Entry 6C04 (electron microscopy, 3.27 A resolution); this record covers chains C and D of the 11 polymer chains in the assembly.

[Chain C]
Molecule: DNA-directed RNA polymerase subunit beta
From: Mycobacterium tuberculosis
Notes: EC 2.7.7.6
UniProtKB: V9Z879 (V9Z879_MYCTX); residues 7-1178 here correspond to UniProt positions 1-1172 (UniProt number = residue number - 6)
Sequence (1179 residues; each row starts with the number of its first residue):
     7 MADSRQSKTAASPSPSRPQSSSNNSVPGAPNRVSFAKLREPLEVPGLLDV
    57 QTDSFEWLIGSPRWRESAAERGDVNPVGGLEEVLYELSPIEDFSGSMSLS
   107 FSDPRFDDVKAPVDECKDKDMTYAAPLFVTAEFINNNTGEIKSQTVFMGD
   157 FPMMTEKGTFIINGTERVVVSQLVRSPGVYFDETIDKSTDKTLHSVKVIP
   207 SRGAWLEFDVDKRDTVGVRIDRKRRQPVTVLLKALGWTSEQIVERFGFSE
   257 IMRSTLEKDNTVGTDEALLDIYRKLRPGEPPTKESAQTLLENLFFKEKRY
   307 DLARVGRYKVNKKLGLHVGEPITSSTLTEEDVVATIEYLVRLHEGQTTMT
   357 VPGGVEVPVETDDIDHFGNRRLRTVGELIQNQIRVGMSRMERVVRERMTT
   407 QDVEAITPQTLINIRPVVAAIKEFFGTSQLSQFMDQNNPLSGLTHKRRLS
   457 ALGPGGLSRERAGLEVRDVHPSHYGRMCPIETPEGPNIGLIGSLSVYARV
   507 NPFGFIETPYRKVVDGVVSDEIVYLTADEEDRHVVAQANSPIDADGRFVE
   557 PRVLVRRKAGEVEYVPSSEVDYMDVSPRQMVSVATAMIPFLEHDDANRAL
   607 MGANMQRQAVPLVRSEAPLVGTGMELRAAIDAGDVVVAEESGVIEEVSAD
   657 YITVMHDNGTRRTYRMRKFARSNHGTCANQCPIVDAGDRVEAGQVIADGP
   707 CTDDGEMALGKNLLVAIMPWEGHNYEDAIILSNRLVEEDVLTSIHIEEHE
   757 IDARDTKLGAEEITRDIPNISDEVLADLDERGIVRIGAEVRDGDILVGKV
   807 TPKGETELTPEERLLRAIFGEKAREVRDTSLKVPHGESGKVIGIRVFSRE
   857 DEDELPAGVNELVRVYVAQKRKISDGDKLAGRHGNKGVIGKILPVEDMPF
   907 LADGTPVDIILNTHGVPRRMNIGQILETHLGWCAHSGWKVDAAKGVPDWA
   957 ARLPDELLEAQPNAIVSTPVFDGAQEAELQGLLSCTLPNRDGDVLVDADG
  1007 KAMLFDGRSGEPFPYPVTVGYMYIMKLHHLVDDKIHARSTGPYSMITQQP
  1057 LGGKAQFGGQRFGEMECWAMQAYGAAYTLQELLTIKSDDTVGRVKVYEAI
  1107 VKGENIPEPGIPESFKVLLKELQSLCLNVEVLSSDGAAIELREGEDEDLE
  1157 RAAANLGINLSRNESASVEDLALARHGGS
Disordered / not traced: 7-29, 1141-1185
Differences from the reference sequence: expression tag (1179-1185)

[Chain D]
Molecule: DNA-directed RNA polymerase subunit beta'
From: Mycobacterium tuberculosis
Notes: EC 2.7.7.6
UniProtKB: A0A045J9E2 (A0A045J9E2_MYCTX); numbering as in UniProt (aligned over 1-1316)
Sequence (1326 residues; row label = number of the first residue in the row; numbers below 1 keep their minus sign (Gly-1 is residue -1)):
    -1 GAMLDVNFFDELRIGLATAEDIRQWSYGEVKKPETINYRTLKPEKDGLFC
    49 EKIFGPTRDWECYCGKYKRVRFKGIICERCGVEVTRAKVRRERMGHIELA
    99 APVTHIWYFKGVPSRLGYLLDLAPKDLEKIIYFAAYVITSVDEEMRHNEL
   149 STLEAEMAVERKAVEDQRDGELEARAQKLEADLAELEAEGAKADARRKVR
   199 DGGEREMRQIRDRAQRELDRLEDIWSTFTKLAPKQLIVDENLYRELVDRY
   249 GEYFTGAMGAESIQKLIENFDIDAEAESLRDVIRNGKGQKKLRALKRLKV
   299 VAAFQQSGNSPMGMVLDAVPVIPPELRPMVQLDGGRFATSDLNDLYRRVI
   349 NRNNRLKRLIDLGAPEIIVNNEKRMLQESVDALFDNGRRGRPVTGPGNRP
   399 LKSLSDLLKGKQGRFRQNLLGKRVDYSGRSVIVVGPQLKLHQCGLPKLMA
   449 LELFKPFVMKRLVDLNHAQNIKSAKRMVERQRPQVWDVLEEVIAEHPVLL
   499 NRAPTLHRLGIQAFEPMLVEGKAIQLHPLVCEAFNADFDGDQMAVHLPLS
   549 AEAQAEARILMLSSNNILSPASGRPLAMPRLDMVTGLYYLTTEVPGDTGE
   599 YQPASGDHPETGVYSSPAEAIMAADRGVLSVRAKIKVRLTQLRPPVEIEA
   649 ELFGHSGWQPGDAWMAETTLGRVMFNELLPLGYPFVNKQMHKKVQAAIIN
   699 DLAERYPMIVVAQTVDKLKDAGFYWATRSGVTVSMADVLVPPRKKEILDH
   749 YEERADKVEKQFQRGALNHDERNEALVEIWKEATDEVGQALREHYPDDNP
   799 IITIVDSGATGNFTQTRTLAGMKGLVTNPKGEFIPRPVKSSFREGLTVLE
   849 YFINTHGARKGLADTALRTADSGYLTRRLVDVSQDVIVREHDCQTERGIV
   899 VELAERAPDGTLIRDPYIETSAYARTLGTDAVDEAGNVIVERGQDLGDPE
   949 IDALLAAGITQVKVRSVLTCATSTGVCATCYGRSMATGKLVDIGEAVGIV
   999 AAQSIGEPGTQLTMRTFHQGGVGEDITGGLPRVQELFEARVPRGKAPIAD
  1049 VTGRVRLEDGERFYKITIVPDDGGEEVVYDKISKRQRLRVFKHEDGSERV
  1099 LSDGDHVEVGQQLMEGSADPHEVLRVQGPREVQIHLVREVQEVYRAQGVS
  1149 IHDKHIEVIVRQMLRRVTIIDSGSTEFLPGSLIDRAEFEAENRRVVAEGG
  1199 EPAAGRPVLMGITKASLATDSWLSAASFQETTRVLTDAAINCRSDKLNGL
  1249 KENVIIGKLIPAGTGINRYRNIAVQPTEEARAAAYTIPSYEDQYYSPDFG
  1299 AATGAAVPLDDYGYSDYRHHHHHHHH
Disordered / not traced: 1013-1023, 1091-1096, 1283-1324
Differences from the reference sequence: expression tag (-1 to 0, 1317-1324)
Metal / ion sites: Zn2+ site 1: Cys60, Cys62, Cys75, Cys78; Mg2+: Asp535, Asp537, Asp539; Zn2+ site 2: Cys891, Cys968, Cys975, Cys978

[How chain C and chain D interact]
Residue-residue contacts - 301 pairs, chain C then chain D:
  Leu470(C) - Ala861(D)  hydrophobic
  Arg473(C) - Arg857(D)  hydrogen bond (backbone-side chain)
  Asp474(C) - Pro827(D)
  Val475(C) - Pro827(D)
  Val475(C) - His854(D)  hydrogen bond (backbone-side chain)
  Val475(C) - Arg857(D)
  His476(C) - Phe850(D)
  Pro477(C) - Phe850(D)
  Tyr480(C) - Val846(D)
  Cys484(C) - Arg857(D)
  Pro485(C) - Thr853(D)
  Pro485(C) - Arg857(D)  hydrogen bond (backbone-side chain)
  Ile486(C) - Tyr849(D)  hydrophobic
  Ile486(C) - Thr853(D)
  Thr488(C) - Arg857(D)
  Ile494(C) - Leu860(D)  hydrophobic
  Gly495(C) - Arg857(D)
  Gln543(C) - Val846(D)
  Gln543(C) - Leu847(D)
  Asn545(C) - Val846(D)
  Arg562(C) - Leu847(D)
  Val568(C) - Arg834(D)
  Val568(C) - Leu847(D)  hydrophobic
  Met586(C) - Val846(D)  hydrophobic
  Leu597(C) - Tyr849(D)
  Glu598(C) - Gly843(D)
  Glu598(C) - Leu844(D)  hydrogen bond (backbone-backbone)
  His599(C) - Phe840(D)  hydrogen bond (side chain-backbone)
  His599(C) - Arg841(D)  hydrogen bond (side chain-backbone)
  His599(C) - Glu842(D)
  His599(C) - Gly843(D)
  Asp600(C) - Phe840(D)
  Asp600(C) - Tyr849(D)  hydrogen bond (backbone-side chain)
  Asp601(C) - Phe840(D)
  Asp601(C) - Tyr849(D)
  Asp601(C) - Asn852(D)
  Ala602(C) - Ala856(D)  hydrophobic
  Asn603(C) - Ala856(D)
  Ala605(C) - Tyr849(D)
  Ile723(C) - Val729(D)
  Ile723(C) - Thr730(D)
  Met724(C) - Thr725(D)
  Pro725(C) - Ala724(D)
  Pro725(C) - Thr725(D)  hydrogen bond (backbone-side chain)
  Pro725(C) - Val729(D)
  Trp726(C) - Thr725(D)
  Glu727(C) - Thr725(D)
  Glu727(C) - Arg726(D)  salt bridge
  Gly728(C) - Pro434(D)
  Gly728(C) - Phe721(D)
  His729(C) - Val432(D)
  His729(C) - Pro434(D)
  Tyr731(C) - Val432(D)  hydrophobic
  Tyr731(C) - Pro526(D)  hydrogen bond (side chain-backbone)
  Tyr731(C) - Phe536(D)
  Tyr731(C) - Arg578(D)
  Tyr731(C) - Asp580(D)
  Tyr731(C) - Phe721(D)  hydrophobic
  Glu732(C) - Ala534(D)
  Glu732(C) - Phe536(D)  hydrogen bond (backbone-backbone)
  Glu732(C) - Arg578(D)  salt bridge
  Glu732(C) - Leu579(D)
  Arg760(C) - Gly332(D)  hydrogen bond (side chain-backbone)
  Lys763(C) - Gly333(D)
  Arg797(C) - Arg478(D)
  Glu813(C) - Glu59(D)
  His841(C) - Glu450(D)  salt bridge
  Asp881(C) - Ala521(D)
  Gly882(C) - Val429(D)
  Gly882(C) - Val431(D)
  Lys884(C) - Asp537(D)
  Val894(C) - Ile430(D)
  Val894(C) - Val431(D)  hydrophobic
  Val894(C) - Phe536(D)  hydrogen bond (backbone-backbone)
  Val894(C) - Gly538(D)
  Ile895(C) - Val431(D)
  Asn918(C) - Asp580(D)
  Thr919(C) - Val729(D)  hydrogen bond (side chain-backbone)
  Thr919(C) - Thr730(D)
  Thr919(C) - Val731(D)
  Thr919(C) - Ile802(D)
  His920(C) - Leu579(D)
  His920(C) - Asp580(D)  salt bridge
  His920(C) - Thr583(D)
  His920(C) - Ile802(D)
  Val922(C) - Val731(D)  hydrophobic
  Arg924(C) - Thr808(D)  hydrogen bond
  Arg924(C) - Gln813(D)
  Met926(C) - Gln813(D)
  Met926(C) - Thr816(D)
  Met926(C) - Leu817(D)  hydrophobic
  Met926(C) - Phe840(D)  hydrophobic
  Ile928(C) - Leu817(D)  hydrophobic
  Ile928(C) - Phe840(D)
  Ile931(C) - Val731(D)
  Ile931(C) - Ser732(D)
  Ile931(C) - Met733(D)
  Leu932(C) - Met733(D)  hydrophobic
  His935(C) - Ser732(D)
  His935(C) - Met733(D)
  Phe977(C) - Thr845(D)
  Glu982(C) - Arg841(D)  salt bridge
  Glu982(C) - Glu842(D)
  Gln986(C) - Met733(D)
  Asp1005(C) - Ser732(D)
  Asp1005(C) - Ala734(D)
  Lys1007(C) - Ser732(D)
  Lys1007(C) - Asp735(D)  salt bridge
  Asp1012(C) - Arg726(D)  salt bridge
  Ser1015(C) - Arg726(D)
  Pro1020(C) - Arg726(D)
  Tyr1021(C) - Tyr587(D)  hydrogen bond
  Tyr1021(C) - Arg630(D)
  Tyr1021(C) - Arg726(D)
  Tyr1021(C) - Ser727(D)
  Tyr1021(C) - Gly728(D)
  Pro1022(C) - Thr730(D)
  Val1023(C) - Thr730(D)
  Thr1024(C) - Val731(D)  hydrogen bond (side chain-backbone)
  Thr1024(C) - Ser732(D)
  Val1037(C) - Val429(D)  hydrophobic
  Val1037(C) - Lys520(D)
  Asp1038(C) - Lys520(D)  salt bridge
  Lys1040(C) - Arg427(D)
  Ile1041(C) - Arg427(D)
  His1042(C) - Gly426(D)
  His1042(C) - Arg427(D)  hydrogen bond (backbone-backbone)
  His1042(C) - Met447(D)
  Ala1043(C) - Ser425(D)
  Ala1043(C) - Gly426(D)
  Ala1043(C) - Met447(D)  hydrophobic
  Ala1043(C) - Glu450(D)
  Arg1044(C) - Asp423(D)  salt bridge
  Arg1044(C) - Tyr424(D)  hydrogen bond (backbone-backbone)
  Arg1044(C) - Ser425(D)  hydrogen bond (backbone-backbone)
  Ser1045(C) - Asp423(D)
  Ser1045(C) - Tyr424(D)  hydrogen bond (backbone-backbone)
  Ser1045(C) - Glu450(D)  hydrogen bond
  Tyr1049(C) - Asp423(D)  hydrogen bond
  Met1051(C) - Val328(D)  hydrophobic
  Ile1052(C) - Arg89(D)  hydrogen bond (backbone-side chain)
  Ile1052(C) - Leu324(D)
  Ile1052(C) - Pro326(D)
  Gln1054(C) - Arg89(D)
  Gln1055(C) - Asn416(D)  hydrogen bond (side chain-backbone)
  Gln1055(C) - Lys420(D)
  Pro1056(C) - Arg421(D)
  Pro1056(C) - Asp423(D)
  Leu1057(C) - Arg421(D)  hydrogen bond (backbone-side chain)
  Phe1063(C) - Glu450(D)
  Gly1065(C) - Arg421(D)  hydrogen bond (backbone-side chain)
  Gly1065(C) - Val422(D)
  Gly1065(C) - Ser425(D)
  Gln1066(C) - Arg421(D)
  Gln1066(C) - Val422(D)  hydrogen bond (backbone-backbone)
  Gln1066(C) - Ser425(D)  hydrogen bond (backbone-side chain)
  Gln1066(C) - Gly426(D)
  Gln1066(C) - Arg427(D)
  Gln1066(C) - Ala542(D)
  Arg1067(C) - Arg414(D)
  Arg1067(C) - Gln415(D)  hydrogen bond (side chain-backbone)
  Arg1067(C) - Gly419(D)  hydrogen bond (side chain-backbone)
  Arg1067(C) - Lys420(D)
  Arg1067(C) - Arg421(D)
  Phe1068(C) - Gly419(D)
  Phe1068(C) - Lys420(D)  hydrogen bond (backbone-backbone)
  Phe1068(C) - Val422(D)  hydrophobic
  Phe1068(C) - His544(D)
  Gly1069(C) - Leu418(D)
  Gly1069(C) - Gly419(D)
  Glu1070(C) - Arg414(D)  salt bridge
  Glu1070(C) - Leu418(D)
  Met1071(C) - Pro502(D)  hydrophobic
  Met1071(C) - Thr503(D)
  Glu1072(C) - Asn499(D)
  Glu1072(C) - Thr503(D)  hydrogen bond
  Glu1072(C) - Ile509(D)
  Cys1073(C) - Leu418(D)
  Trp1074(C) - Arg875(D)
  Trp1074(C) - Val878(D)
  Trp1074(C) - Ile997(D)
  Trp1074(C) - Gln1001(D)  hydrogen bond (backbone-side chain)
  Ala1075(C) - Arg506(D)
  Ala1075(C) - Gln1001(D)
  Met1076(C) - Met559(D)  hydrophobic
  Gln1077(C) - Ala994(D)
  Gln1077(C) - Ile997(D)
  Gln1077(C) - Leu1248(D)
  Gln1077(C) - Val1252(D)
  Gln1077(C) - Ile1258(D)
  Ala1078(C) - Arg506(D)  hydrogen bond (backbone-side chain)
  Ala1078(C) - Val998(D)  hydrophobic
  Ala1078(C) - Gln1001(D)
  Tyr1079(C) - Arg506(D)
  Tyr1079(C) - Ile509(D)  hydrogen bond (side chain-backbone)
  Tyr1079(C) - Gln510(D)
  Tyr1079(C) - Leu558(D)
  Tyr1079(C) - Met559(D)  hydrophobic
  Tyr1079(C) - Asn564(D)  hydrogen bond
  Gly1080(C) - Gly1261(D)
  Gly1080(C) - Thr1262(D)  hydrogen bond (backbone-backbone)
  Ala1081(C) - Glu554(D)
  Ala1082(C) - Glu554(D)
  Ala1082(C) - Leu1257(D)
  Ala1082(C) - Ile1258(D)  hydrophobic
  Ala1082(C) - Thr1262(D)
  Tyr1083(C) - Glu550(D)
  Tyr1083(C) - Glu554(D)  hydrogen bond (backbone-side chain)
  Tyr1083(C) - Leu1257(D)
  Tyr1083(C) - Thr1262(D)
  Tyr1083(C) - Arg1268(D)
  Thr1084(C) - Ala551(D)
  Thr1084(C) - Glu554(D)  hydrogen bond
  Leu1085(C) - Val1252(D)  hydrophobic
  Gln1086(C) - Gly1255(D)  hydrogen bond (side chain-backbone)
  Gln1086(C) - Leu1257(D)
  Glu1087(C) - Pro546(D)
  Glu1087(C) - Leu547(D)  hydrogen bond (side chain-backbone)
  Glu1087(C) - Ser548(D)  hydrogen bond
  Glu1087(C) - Ala551(D)
  Leu1088(C) - Val422(D)
  Leu1089(C) - Lys420(D)  hydrogen bond (backbone-side chain)
  Leu1089(C) - Val1252(D)  hydrophobic
  Thr1090(C) - Gly1255(D)
  Lys1092(C) - Val422(D)
  Lys1092(C) - Asp423(D)  hydrogen bond (backbone-backbone)
  Lys1092(C) - Leu545(D)  hydrogen bond (side chain-backbone)
  Lys1092(C) - Leu547(D)
  Ser1093(C) - Lys420(D)
  Ser1093(C) - Arg421(D)  hydrogen bond (side chain-backbone)
  Asp1094(C) - Lys420(D)  salt bridge
  Tyr1103(C) - Tyr424(D)
  Tyr1103(C) - Lys453(D)
  Tyr1103(C) - Pro454(D)
  Ile1106(C) - Pro454(D)  hydrophobic
  Ile1106(C) - Lys458(D)
  Ile1106(C) - Leu547(D)  hydrophobic
  Val1107(C) - Lys458(D)
  Gly1109(C) - Lys458(D)
  Ile1112(C) - Ser548(D)
  Pro1115(C) - Asn5(D)
  Ile1117(C) - Asp3(D)
  Ile1117(C) - Asn5(D)
  Ile1117(C) - Phe7(D)  hydrophobic
  Pro1118(C) - Lys420(D)
  Pro1118(C) - Ile1253(D)
  Pro1118(C) - Ile1254(D)
  Pro1118(C) - Gly1255(D)
  Ser1120(C) - Asn416(D)  hydrogen bond (side chain-backbone)
  Ser1120(C) - Leu417(D)
  Phe1121(C) - Ile1253(D)  hydrophobic
  Phe1121(C) - Ile1254(D)  hydrophobic
  Lys1122(C) - Asp3(D)
  Val1123(C) - Leu324(D)  hydrophobic
  Leu1124(C) - Leu406(D)  hydrophobic
  Leu1124(C) - Arg412(D)
  Leu1124(C) - Phe413(D)  hydrophobic
  Lys1126(C) - Glu90(D)  hydrogen bond (side chain-backbone)
  Lys1126(C) - Leu324(D)
  Glu1127(C) - Leu405(D)
  Glu1127(C) - Leu406(D)
  Glu1127(C) - Arg412(D)  salt bridge
  Leu1128(C) - Leu406(D)  hydrophobic
  Leu1128(C) - Leu1233(D)  hydrophobic
  Gln1129(C) - Trp23(D)
  Gln1129(C) - Pro318(D)
  Ser1130(C) - Ile320(D)
  Ser1130(C) - Phe382(D)
  Ser1130(C) - Leu402(D)
  Leu1131(C) - His103(D)  hydrogen bond (backbone-side chain)
  Leu1131(C) - Phe382(D)  hydrophobic
  Leu1131(C) - Leu402(D)  hydrophobic
  Cys1132(C) - Ala15(D)
  Cys1132(C) - Leu314(D)  hydrophobic
  Cys1132(C) - Pro318(D)
  Cys1132(C) - Phe382(D)  hydrophobic
  Leu1133(C) - Gly13(D)
  Leu1133(C) - Trp23(D)
  Leu1133(C) - Tyr106(D)
  Leu1133(C) - Ala1237(D)  hydrophobic
  Asn1134(C) - Arg11(D)
  Asn1134(C) - Ile12(D)
  Asn1134(C) - Gly13(D)  hydrogen bond (backbone-backbone)
  Asn1134(C) - Leu14(D)
  Asn1134(C) - Ala15(D)
  Asn1134(C) - Asp19(D)
  Asn1134(C) - Trp23(D)
  Val1135(C) - Arg11(D)
  Val1135(C) - Ile12(D)  hydrophobic
  Glu1136(C) - Leu10(D)
  Glu1136(C) - Arg11(D)  salt bridge
  Val1137(C) - Gly-1(D)  hydrogen bond (backbone-backbone)
  Val1137(C) - Ala0(D)  hydrogen bond (backbone-backbone)
  Val1137(C) - Asp3(D)
  Val1137(C) - Phe7(D)  hydrophobic
  Val1137(C) - Leu10(D)  hydrophobic
  Leu1138(C) - Asp8(D)  hydrogen bond (backbone-backbone)
  Leu1138(C) - Glu9(D)  hydrogen bond (backbone-backbone)
  Leu1138(C) - Arg11(D)
  Ser1139(C) - Asp8(D)
  Ser1140(C) - Asp8(D)
Interface residues without a listed pair, chain C (159 interface residues in all): Leu560, Tyr570, Leu606, Asn730, Asp733, Ala734, Lys892, Gly893, Gly896, Pro923, Leu985, Leu989, Phe1019, Thr1046, Thr1053, Gly1058, Arg1099, Val1102, Gly1116
Interface residues without a listed pair, chain D (177 interface residues in all): Phe6, Ile20, Met92, Trp105, Pro321, Gln329, Ser428, Gln435, Pro444, Leu451, Phe455, Met457, Ile469, Gln479, Leu497, Ala501, His505, Leu507, Cys529, Asp535, Gln540, Met581, Tyr722, Ile851, Lys858, Asp862, Thr874, Glu993, Trp1220, Lys1256, Ala1260, Gly1263

[Summary]
The interface between chain C and chain D involves 159 residues on one side and 177 on the other; the contacts
include 54 hydrogen bonds and 13 salt bridges. Among the polar pairs are Glu727(C)-Arg726(D),
Glu732(C)-Arg578(D) and His841(C)-Glu450(D).
Here chain C is DNA-directed RNA polymerase subunit beta and chain D is DNA-directed RNA polymerase subunit
beta', both from Mycobacterium tuberculosis. Entry 6C04 (Mtb RNAP Holo/RbpA/double fork DNA -closed clamp) was
determined by electron microscopy (same publication as 6BZO, 6C05 and 6C06).
